PDB entry 3J98 | electron microscopy, 8.40 A resolution (very low resolution: no residue pairs are listed; an interface is given only as per-side residue counts) | chains D and E of the 13 polymer chains in the assembly

# Chain D (and E)
Name: Vesicle-fusing ATPase
From: Cricetulus griseus
Notes: EC 3.6.4.6; chain E of this document is another copy of the same molecule, construct and numbering; everything in this record applies to it too
Reference sequence: P18708 (NSF_CRIGR); numbering as in UniProt (aligned over 1-744)
Chain sequence (747 residues; numbered -2 to 744; the number before each row is that of its first residue; numbers below 1 keep their minus sign (Gly-2 is residue -2)):
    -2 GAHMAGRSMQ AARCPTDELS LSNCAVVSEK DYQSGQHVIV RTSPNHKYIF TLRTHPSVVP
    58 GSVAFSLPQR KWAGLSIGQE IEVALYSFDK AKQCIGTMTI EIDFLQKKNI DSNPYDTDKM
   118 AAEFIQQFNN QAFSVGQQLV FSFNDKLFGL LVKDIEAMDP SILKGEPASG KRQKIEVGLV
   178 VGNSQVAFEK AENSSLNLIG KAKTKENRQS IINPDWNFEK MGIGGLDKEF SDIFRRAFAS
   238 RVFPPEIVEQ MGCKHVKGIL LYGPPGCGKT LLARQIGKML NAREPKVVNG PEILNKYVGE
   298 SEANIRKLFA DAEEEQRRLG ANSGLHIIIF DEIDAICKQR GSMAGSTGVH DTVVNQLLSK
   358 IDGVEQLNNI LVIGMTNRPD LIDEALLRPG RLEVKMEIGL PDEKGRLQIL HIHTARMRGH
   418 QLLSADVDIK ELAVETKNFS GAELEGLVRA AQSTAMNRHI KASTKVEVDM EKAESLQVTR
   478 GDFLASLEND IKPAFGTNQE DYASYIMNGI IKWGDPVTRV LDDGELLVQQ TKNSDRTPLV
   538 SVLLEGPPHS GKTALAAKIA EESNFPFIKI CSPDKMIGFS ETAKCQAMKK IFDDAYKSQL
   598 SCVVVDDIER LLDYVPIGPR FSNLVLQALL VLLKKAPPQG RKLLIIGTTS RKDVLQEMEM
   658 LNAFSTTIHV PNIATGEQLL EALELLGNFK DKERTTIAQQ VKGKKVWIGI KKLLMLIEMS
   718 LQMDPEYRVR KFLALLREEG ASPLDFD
Not modelled in the structure: -2 to 0, 156-168, 202-216, 334-347, 458-479, 738-744 (chain E: -2 to 0, 156-168, 202-216, 331-346, 458-478, 495-496, 738-744)
Differences from the reference sequence: expression tag (-2 to 0)
UniProt features mapped onto this chain:
  - binding site (ATP): Asn505 to Trp510, Pro545 to Leu552
  - binding site (Mg(2+)): Thr550
  - modified residue: Lys105 (N6-acetyllysine), Ser207 (Phosphoserine), Tyr259 (Phosphotyrosine), Ser569 (Phosphoserine)

# How chain D and chain E interact
At this resolution (8 A) residue pairs are not listed: 50 residues of chain D and 43 of chain E lie at the interface.

# In short
50 residues of chain D and 43 residues of chain E are in contact. Curated annotation (UniProt) lists 14
ATP-binding residues and Mg2+-binding residue Thr550(D) on chain D.
Chain D and chain E are both Vesicle-fusing ATPase (Cricetulus griseus); the structure, Structure of 20S
supercomplex, was determined by electron microscopy together with 3J94, 3J95, 3J96, 3J97 and 3J99 from the
same study.
